8SQJ - chains A and D of the 8 polymer chains in the assembly; structure by electron microscopy, 3.06 A resolution.

== Chain A ==
Molecule: RNA-directed RNA polymerase
From: Severe acute respiratory syndrome coronavirus 2
Notes: EC 2.7.7.48
UniProt: P0DTD1 (R1AB_SARS2); residues 1-932 here correspond to UniProt positions 4393-5324 (UniProt number = residue number + 4392)
Chain sequence (932 residues; numbered 1 to 932; the number before each row is that of its first residue):
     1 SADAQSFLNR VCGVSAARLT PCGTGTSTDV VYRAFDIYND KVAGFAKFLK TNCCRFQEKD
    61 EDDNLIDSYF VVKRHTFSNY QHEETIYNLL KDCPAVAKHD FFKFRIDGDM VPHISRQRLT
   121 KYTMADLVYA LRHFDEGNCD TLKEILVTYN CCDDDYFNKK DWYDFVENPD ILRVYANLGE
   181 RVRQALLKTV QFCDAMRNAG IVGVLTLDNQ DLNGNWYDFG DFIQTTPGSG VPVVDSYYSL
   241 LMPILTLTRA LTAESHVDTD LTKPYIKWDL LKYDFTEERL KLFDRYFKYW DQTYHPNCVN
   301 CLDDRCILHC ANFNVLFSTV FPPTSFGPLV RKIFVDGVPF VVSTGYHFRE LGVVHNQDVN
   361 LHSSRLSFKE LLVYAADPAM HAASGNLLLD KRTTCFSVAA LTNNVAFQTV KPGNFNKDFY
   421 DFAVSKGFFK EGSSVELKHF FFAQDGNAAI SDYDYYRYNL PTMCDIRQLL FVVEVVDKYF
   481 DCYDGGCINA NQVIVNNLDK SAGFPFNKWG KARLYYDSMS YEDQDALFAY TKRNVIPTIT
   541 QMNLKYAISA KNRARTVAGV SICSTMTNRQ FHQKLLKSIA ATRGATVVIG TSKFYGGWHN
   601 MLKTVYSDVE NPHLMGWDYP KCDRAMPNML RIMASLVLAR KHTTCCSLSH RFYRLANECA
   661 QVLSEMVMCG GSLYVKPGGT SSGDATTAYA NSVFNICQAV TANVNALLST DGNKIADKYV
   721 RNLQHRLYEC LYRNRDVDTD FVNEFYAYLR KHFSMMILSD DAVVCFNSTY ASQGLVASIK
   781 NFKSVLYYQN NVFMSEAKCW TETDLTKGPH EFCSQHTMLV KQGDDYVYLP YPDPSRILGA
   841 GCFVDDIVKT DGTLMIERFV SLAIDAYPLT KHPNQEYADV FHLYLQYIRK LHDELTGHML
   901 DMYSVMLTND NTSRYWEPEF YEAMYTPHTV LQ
Not modelled in the structure: 930-932
Bound ions: Mg2+: Asp-208, Asn-209 (shared with 1 residue of chain O); Zn2+ site 1: His-295, Cys-301, Cys-306, Cys-310; Zn2+ site 2: Cys-487, His-642, Cys-645, Cys-646
Residues lining bound ligands: RNA-nsp9 (VSN; 5'-O-[(R)-hydroxy(thiophosphonooxy)phosphoryl]guanosine): Lys-545, Arg-555, Val-557, Cys-622, Asp-623, Ser-682, Gly-683, Thr-687, Asn-691, Asp-760, Asp-761
Curated features (UniProtKB/Swiss-Prot):
  - region: Lys-545 to Arg-555 (Interaction with RMP Remdesivir), Thr-582 to Pro-620 (RdRp Palm N-ter)
  - active site: Ser-759, Asp-760, Asp-761
  - binding site (Mn(2+)): Asn-209, Asp-218
  - binding site (Zn(2+)): His-295, Cys-301, Cys-306, Cys-310, Cys-487, His-642, Cys-645, Cys-646
  - site: Gln-932 (Cleavage)
From the paper describing this entry:
  - catalytic residues: Lys-50, Lys-73 (proposed by the authors, not directly observed)

== Chain D ==
Molecule: Non-structural protein 8
From: Severe acute respiratory syndrome coronavirus 2
UniProt: P0DTD1 (R1AB_SARS2); residues 1-198 here correspond to UniProt positions 3943-4140 (UniProt number = residue number + 3942)
Chain sequence (198 residues; each row starts with the number of its first residue):
     1 AIASEFSSLP SYAAFATAQE AYEQAVANGD SEVVLKKLKK SLNVAKSEFD RDAAMQRKLE
    61 KMADQAMTQM YKQARSEDKR AKVTSAMQTM LFTMLRKLDN DALNNIINNA RDGCVPLNII
   121 PLTTAAKLMV VIPDYNTYKN TCDGTTFTYA SALWEIQQVV DADSKIVQLS EISMDNSPNL
   181 AWPLIVTALR ANSAVKLQ
Not modelled in the structure: 1-6, 192-198
Curated features (UniProtKB/Swiss-Prot):
  - site: Gln-198 (Cleavage)

== Interface between chain A and chain D ==
Residue-residue contacts (19):
  Phe-415(A) / Met-94(D)  hydrophobic
  Lys-417(A) / Met-90(D)
  Lys-417(A) / Met-94(D)
  Ile-847(A) / Lys-79(D)
  Ile-847(A) / Arg-80(D)
  Val-848(A) / Ser-76(D)
  Val-848(A) / Arg-80(D)
  Thr-850(A) / Lys-79(D)  hydrogen bond
  Asp-851(A) / Arg-75(D)  salt bridge
  Thr-853(A) / Tyr-71(D)  hydrogen bond
  Leu-854(A) / Lys-72(D)
  Leu-854(A) / Arg-75(D)
  Leu-895(A) / Tyr-71(D)  hydrophobic
  His-898(A) / Tyr-71(D)
  Met-902(A) / Tyr-71(D)  hydrophobic
  Tyr-903(A) / Met-70(D)
  Tyr-903(A) / Tyr-71(D)
  Val-905(A) / Met-67(D)  hydrophobic
  Asn-909(A) / Asp-64(D)  hydrogen bond
Other interface residues (no listed pair), chain A (16 interface residues in all): Met-899, Thr-908
Other interface residues (no listed pair), chain D (13 interface residues in all): Thr-68, Val-83

== Summary ==
Chain A and chain D form an interface of 16 and 13 residues respectively, with 3 hydrogen bonds and 1 salt
bridge. Polar pairs include Asp-851(A)/Arg-75(D), Thr-850(A)/Lys-79(D) and Thr-853(A)/Tyr-71(D). Chain A binds
RNA-nsp9. The paper reports catalytic residues Lys-50(A) and Lys-73(A).
Chain A is RNA-directed RNA polymerase and chain D is Non-structural protein 8, both from Severe acute
respiratory syndrome coronavirus 2; the structure, SARS-CoV-2 replication-transcription complex bound to
RNA-nsp9, as a noncatalytic RNA-nsp9 binding mode, was determined by electron microscopy (same publication as
8SQ9 and 8SQK).
